Entry 9PYF (X-ray diffraction, 2.90 A resolution); this record covers chains A and D.

[Chain A]
Molecule: AB2 Fab Light Chain
Source organism: Homo sapiens
Notes: antibody fragment or engineered binder
Sequence (216 residues; row label = number of the first residue in the row; note: 2 numbers in that range are skipped by the numbering (no residue carries them; nothing is unmodelled there)):
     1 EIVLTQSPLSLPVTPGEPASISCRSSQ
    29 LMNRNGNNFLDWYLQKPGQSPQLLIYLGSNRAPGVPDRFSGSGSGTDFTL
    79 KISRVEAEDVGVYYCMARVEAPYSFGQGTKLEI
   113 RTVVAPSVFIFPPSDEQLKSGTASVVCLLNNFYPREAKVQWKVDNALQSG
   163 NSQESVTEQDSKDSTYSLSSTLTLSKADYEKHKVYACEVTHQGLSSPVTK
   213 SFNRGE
Disulfides: Cys-23/Cys-93, Cys-139/Cys-199

[Chain D]
Molecule: AB2 Fab Heavy Chain
Source organism: Homo sapiens
Notes: antibody fragment or engineered binder
Sequence (213 residues; numbered 2 to 215; 1 number in that range is skipped by the numbering (no residue carries it; nothing is unmodelled there); the number before each row is that of its first residue):
     2 QLTQSGGGLVKPGRSLRLSCTASGFTFGDYAMSWVRQAPGKGLEWVGFVR
    52 SESAGATTEYAASVKGRFTISRDDSKSIAYLQMNALKTEDTAVYYCIRGA
   102 NWNWGQGTLVTVSSASTKGPSVFPLAPSSK
   133 TSGGTAALGCLVKDYFPEPVTVSWNSGALTSGVHTFPAVLQSSGLYSLSS
   183 VVTVPSSSLGTQTYICNVNHKPSNTKVDKKVEP
Disulfides: Cys-21/Cys-97, Cys-142/Cys-198

[Interface between chain A and chain D]
Contacting residue pairs (57):
  Asp-39(A) / Asn-102(D)  hydrogen bond
  Tyr-41(A) / Asn-102(D)
  Tyr-41(A) / Trp-105(D)
  Gln-43(A) / Gln-38(D)  hydrogen bond
  Gln-43(A) / Tyr-96(D)  hydrogen bond
  Gln-47(A) / Val-94(D)
  Gln-47(A) / Tyr-96(D)  hydrogen bond
  Ser-48(A) / Tyr-96(D)
  Ser-48(A) / Gly-106(D)  hydrogen bond (side chain-backbone)
  Ser-48(A) / Gln-107(D)
  Pro-49(A) / Leu-44(D)  hydrophobic
  Pro-49(A) / Tyr-96(D)
  Pro-49(A) / Trp-105(D)
  Leu-51(A) / Asn-102(D)
  Leu-51(A) / Trp-103(D)  hydrophobic
  Tyr-92(A) / Gln-38(D)
  Tyr-92(A) / Gly-43(D)
  Tyr-92(A) / Leu-44(D)  hydrophobic
  Arg-96(A) / Ala-101(D)
  Arg-96(A) / Asn-102(D)
  Pro-100(A) / Trp-46(D)  hydrophobic
  Tyr-101(A) / Trp-46(D)
  Tyr-101(A) / Phe-49(D)  hydrophobic
  Phe-103(A) / Val-36(D)  hydrophobic
  Phe-103(A) / Leu-44(D)
  Phe-103(A) / Glu-45(D)
  Phe-103(A) / Trp-46(D)
  Phe-121(A) / Thr-137(D)
  Phe-121(A) / Ala-139(D)  hydrophobic
  Phe-123(A) / Leu-126(D)
  Phe-123(A) / Ala-127(D)
  Phe-123(A) / Ala-139(D)
  Phe-123(A) / Leu-140(D)  hydrophobic
  Ser-126(A) / Phe-124(D)
  Glu-128(A) / Pro-125(D)
  Gln-129(A) / Phe-124(D)
  Gln-129(A) / Lys-145(D)
  Ser-132(A) / Phe-124(D)
  Ser-136(A) / Leu-143(D)
  Ser-136(A) / Lys-145(D)  hydrogen bond
  Val-138(A) / Leu-126(D)  hydrophobic
  Leu-140(A) / Val-183(D)  hydrophobic
  Asn-142(A) / His-166(D)
  Asn-142(A) / Thr-185(D)
  Asn-143(A) / His-166(D)  hydrogen bond
  Gln-165(A) / Val-171(D)
  Gln-165(A) / Leu-172(D)
  Gln-165(A) / Gln-173(D)
  Ser-167(A) / Phe-168(D)
  Ser-167(A) / Pro-169(D)  hydrogen bond (side chain-backbone)
  Val-168(A) / Pro-169(D)
  Thr-169(A) / Phe-168(D)
  Ser-179(A) / His-166(D)
  Ser-179(A) / Phe-168(D)
  Leu-180(A) / Phe-168(D)
  Ser-181(A) / Phe-168(D)
  Thr-185(A) / Lys-145(D)
Interface residues without a listed pair, chain A (38 interface residues in all): Tyr-54, Met-94, Ala-99, Gln-105, Thr-134, Glu-166, Asp-172
Interface residues without a listed pair, chain D (39 interface residues in all): Lys-42, Glu-60, Tyr-61, Pro-128, Ala-138, Thr-167, Ser-181

[In short]
38 residues of chain A face 39 of chain D across their interface; the contacts include 8 hydrogen bonds. Among
the polar pairs are Asp-39(A)/Asn-102(D), Gln-43(A)/Gln-38(D) and Gln-43(A)/Tyr-96(D).
Here chain A is AB2 Fab Light Chain and chain D is AB2 Fab Heavy Chain, both from Homo sapiens. Entry 9PYF
(uPA Inhibitory Fab AB2 Complex) was determined by X-ray diffraction.
